PDB entry 1OW4 | X-ray diffraction, 1.60 A resolution | chain A

[Chain A]
Protein: pheromone binding protein
From: Leucophaea maderae
Reference sequence: Q8MTC1 (Q8MTC1_LEUMA); residues -10 to 118 here correspond to UniProt positions 9-137 (UniProt number = residue number + 19)
Sequence (129 residues; row label = number of the first residue in the row; numbers below 1 keep their minus sign (Met-10 is residue -10)):
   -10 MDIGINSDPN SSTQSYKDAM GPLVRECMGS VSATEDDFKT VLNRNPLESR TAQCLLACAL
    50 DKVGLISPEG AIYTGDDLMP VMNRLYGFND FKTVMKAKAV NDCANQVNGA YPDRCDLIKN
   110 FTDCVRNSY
Unresolved in the structure: -10 to -2
Differences from the reference sequence: cloning artifact (-10 to 0)
Disulfides: Cys16-Cys47, Cys43-Cys104, Cys92-Cys113
Small-molecule neighbours: 8-anilino-1-naphthalene sulfonate (2AN): Tyr5, Arg33, Leu45, Leu49, Leu54, Val70, Met71, Leu74, Tyr75, Thr82, Lys85, Ala86, Val89, Thr111, Val114

[In short]
Chain A binds 8-anilino-1-naphthalene sulfonate.
Chain A is pheromone binding protein (Leucophaea maderae); the structure, Crystal structure of a pheromone
binding protein from the cockroach Leucophaea maderae in complex with the ..., was determined by X-ray
diffraction together with 1ORG and 1P28 from the same study.
